5TOO - chain A; structure by X-ray diffraction, 2.03 A resolution.

# Chain A
Name: Alkaline phosphatase PafA
Source organism: Elizabethkingia meningoseptica
Notes: EC 3.1.3.1
Reference sequence: Q9KJX5 (ALPH_ELIME); residue numbers follow UniProt; this construct covers 21-546
Sequence (549 residues; numbered 12 to 560; the number before each row is that of its first residue):
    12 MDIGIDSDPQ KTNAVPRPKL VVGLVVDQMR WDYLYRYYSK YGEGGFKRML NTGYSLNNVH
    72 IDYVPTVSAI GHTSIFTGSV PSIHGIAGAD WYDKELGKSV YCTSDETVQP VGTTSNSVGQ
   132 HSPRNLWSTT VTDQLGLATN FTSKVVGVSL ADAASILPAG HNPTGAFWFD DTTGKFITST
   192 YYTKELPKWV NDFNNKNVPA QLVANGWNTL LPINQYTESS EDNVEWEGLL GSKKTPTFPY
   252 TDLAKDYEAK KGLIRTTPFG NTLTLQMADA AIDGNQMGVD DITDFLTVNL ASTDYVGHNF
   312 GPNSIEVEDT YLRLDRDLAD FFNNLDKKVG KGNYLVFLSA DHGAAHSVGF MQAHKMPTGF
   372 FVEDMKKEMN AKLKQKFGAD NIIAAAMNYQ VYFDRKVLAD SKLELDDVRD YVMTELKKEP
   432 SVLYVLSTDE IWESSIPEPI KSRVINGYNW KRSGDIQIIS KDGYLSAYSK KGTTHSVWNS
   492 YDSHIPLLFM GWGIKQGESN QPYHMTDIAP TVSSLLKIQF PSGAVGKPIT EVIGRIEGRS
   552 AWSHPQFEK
Disordered / not traced: 12-23, 373-375, 478-479, 546-560
Sequence notes: initiating methionine (12); expression tag (13-20, 547-560); engineered mutation Ser79 (Thr in Q9KJX5), Ala100 (Asn in Q9KJX5), Ala162 (Lys in Q9KJX5), Ala164 (Arg in Q9KJX5)
Swiss-Prot annotation at these positions:
  - binding site (Zn(2+)): Asp38, Asp305, His309, Asp352, His353, His486
Bound ions: Zn2+ site 1: Asp38, Asp352, His353; Zn2+ site 2: Asp233, Glu238, Pro247, Glu317; Zn2+ site 3: Asp291, Ile293, Asp295; Zn2+ site 4: Asp305, His309, His486
From the paper describing this entry:
  - binding site for chloride ion: Ser79
  - mutagenesis - T79S/N100A/K162A/R164A: decreased catalytic activity

# In short
Asp38, Asp352 and His353 form the Zn2+ site 1. Asp233, Glu238, Pro247 and Glu317 form the Zn2+ site 2. From
UniProt: 6 Zn2+-binding residues. From the paper: a binding site for chloride ion at Ser79;
T79S/N100A/K162A/R164A reduce catalytic activity.
Chain A is Alkaline phosphatase PafA (Elizabethkingia meningoseptica); the structure, Crystal structure of
alkaline phosphatase PafA T79S, N100A, K162A, R164A mutant, was determined by X-ray diffraction (same
publication as 5TPQ).
